Entry 7L9H (X-ray diffraction, 1.85 A resolution); this record covers chain C.

# Chain C
Name: ADP-ribose glycohydrolase ARH3
Organism: Homo sapiens
Notes: EC 3.5.1.-, 3.2.1.143, 3.2.2.-
UniProt: Q9NX46 (ADPRS_HUMAN); residues 1-363 here = UniProt positions 1-363
Chain sequence (366 residues; numbered -2 to 363; the number before each row is that of its first residue; numbers below 1 keep their minus sign (Gly-2 is residue -2)):
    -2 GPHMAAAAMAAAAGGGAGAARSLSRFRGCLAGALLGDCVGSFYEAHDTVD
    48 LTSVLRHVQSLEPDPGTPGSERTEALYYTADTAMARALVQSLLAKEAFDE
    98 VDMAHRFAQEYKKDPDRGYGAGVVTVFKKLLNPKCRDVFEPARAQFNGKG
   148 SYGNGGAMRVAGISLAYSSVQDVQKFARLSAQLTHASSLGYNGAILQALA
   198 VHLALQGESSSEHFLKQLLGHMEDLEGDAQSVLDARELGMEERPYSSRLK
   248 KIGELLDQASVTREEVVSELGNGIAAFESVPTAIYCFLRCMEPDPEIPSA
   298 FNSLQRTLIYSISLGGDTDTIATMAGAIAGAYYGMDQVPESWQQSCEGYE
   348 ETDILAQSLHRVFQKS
Disordered / not traced: -2 to 13, 42-45, 60-69
Differences from the reference sequence: expression tag (-2 to 0); engineered mutation Ala77 (Asp in Q9NX46)
Ion coordination: Mg2+: Asp314, Asp316, Thr317 (together with Adenosine-5-Diphosphoribose)
Ligand contacts: Adenosine-5-Diphosphoribose (AR6; [(2R,3S,4R,5R)-5-(6-aminopurin-9-yl)-3,4-dihydroxy-oxolan-2-yl]methyl [hydroxy-[[(2R,3S,4R,5S)-3,4,5-trihydroxyoxolan-2-yl]methoxy]phosphoryl] hydrogen phosphate): Thr76, Asp78, Gly115, Tyr116, Gly117, Ala118, Gly119, Val120, Phe143, Gly147, Ser148, Tyr149, Gly150, Asn151, Gly152, Met155, His182, Ile271, Asp314, Asp316, Thr317
Swiss-Prot annotation at these positions:
  - binding site (Mg(2+)): Glu41, Thr76, Asp78, Asp314, Asp316, Thr317
  - binding site (substrate): Lys146 to Gly152, His182, Leu235, Ile271
  - site: Glu41 (Glutamate flap)
  - modified residue: Thr64 (Phosphothreonine)
  - natural variant: Cys26 (C26F: In CONDSIAS; uncertain significance), Asp34 (D34N: In CONDSIAS; uncertain significance), Thr79 (T79P: In CONDSIAS), Gln106 to Ser363 (deletion: In CONDSIAS), Ser177 (S177L: In CONDSIAS; uncertain significance), Lys248 to Ile249 (sequence variant, change not given here; In CONDSIAS), Gln334 to Ser363 (deletion: In CONDSIAS), Val335 (V335G: In CONDSIAS; uncertain significance), Tyr346 to Ser363 (deletion: In CONDSIAS; uncertain significance)
  - mutagenesis: Asp34 (D34G: Reduces hydrolase activity), Glu41 (E41A/Q: Significant loss of activity. Does not affect recruitment to DNA lesion regions following DNA damage. Strongly reduced ability to hydrolyze proteins ADP-ribosylated on serine), Thr76 (T76R: Abolishes hydrolase activity), Asp78 (D78A: Abolishes hydrolase activity; D78N: Complete loss of activity), Gly115 (G115D: Abolished ability to bind and hydrolyze proteins ADP-ribosylated on serine. No effect on hydrolase activity), Phe143 (F143L: Abolishes hydrolase activity), Ser148 (S148A: Complete loss of activity. Abolished recruitment to DNA lesion regions following DNA damage. Abolished ability to hydrolyze proteins ADP-ribosylated on serine), Tyr149 (Y149A: Significant loss of activity. Abolished recruitment to DNA lesion regions following DNA damage. Abolished ability to hydrolyze proteins ADP-ribosylated on serine ...), Gly150 (G150E: Reduces hydrolase activity), Asn151 (N151A: Partial loss of activity), His182 (H182Q/A: Complete loss of activity. Abolished recruitment to DNA lesion regions following DNA damage. Abolished ability to hydrolyze proteins ADP-ribosylated on serine), Ser185 (S185P: No effect on hydrolase activity), 9 further mutagenesis entries in UniProt
What the authors report for this chain:
  - binding site for Adenosine-5-Diphosphoribose: Asp78, Gly115, Asp316
  - mutagenesis - D78A, D316A: abolished catalytic activity on PARylated PARP1C substrates

# In short
Ligands of chain C: Adenosine-5-Diphosphoribose. Asp314, Asp316 and Thr317 coordinate Mg2+. UniProt lists 6
Mg2+-binding residues, 10 substrate-binding residues and 23 mutagenesis sites. The paper reports a binding
site for Adenosine-5-Diphosphoribose at Asp78, Gly115 and Asp316; D78A and D316A abolish catalytic activity on
PARylated PARP1C substrates.
Chain C is ADP-ribose glycohydrolase ARH3 (Homo sapiens); the structure, Crystal structure of human ARH3-D77A
bound to magnesium and ADP-ribose, was determined by X-ray diffraction, deposited together with 7L9F and 7L9I.
